PDB entry 4UQ6 | electron microscopy, 12.80 A resolution (very low resolution: no residue pairs are listed; an interface is given only as per-side residue counts) | chains A and B of the 4 polymer chains in the assembly

== Chain A (and B) ==
Protein: Glutamate receptor 2
From: Rattus norvegicus
Notes: chain B of this document is another copy of the same molecule, construct and numbering; everything in this record applies to it too
UniProtKB: P19491 (GRIA2_RAT); the construct lacks a stretch of the UniProt sequence, so the offset changes along the chain: 7-385 = UniProt 22-400; 386-826 = UniProt 407-847
Chain sequence (826 residues; row label = number of the first residue in the row; a row labelled like 385A-385F holds insertion residues (385A, then the next letters in order)):
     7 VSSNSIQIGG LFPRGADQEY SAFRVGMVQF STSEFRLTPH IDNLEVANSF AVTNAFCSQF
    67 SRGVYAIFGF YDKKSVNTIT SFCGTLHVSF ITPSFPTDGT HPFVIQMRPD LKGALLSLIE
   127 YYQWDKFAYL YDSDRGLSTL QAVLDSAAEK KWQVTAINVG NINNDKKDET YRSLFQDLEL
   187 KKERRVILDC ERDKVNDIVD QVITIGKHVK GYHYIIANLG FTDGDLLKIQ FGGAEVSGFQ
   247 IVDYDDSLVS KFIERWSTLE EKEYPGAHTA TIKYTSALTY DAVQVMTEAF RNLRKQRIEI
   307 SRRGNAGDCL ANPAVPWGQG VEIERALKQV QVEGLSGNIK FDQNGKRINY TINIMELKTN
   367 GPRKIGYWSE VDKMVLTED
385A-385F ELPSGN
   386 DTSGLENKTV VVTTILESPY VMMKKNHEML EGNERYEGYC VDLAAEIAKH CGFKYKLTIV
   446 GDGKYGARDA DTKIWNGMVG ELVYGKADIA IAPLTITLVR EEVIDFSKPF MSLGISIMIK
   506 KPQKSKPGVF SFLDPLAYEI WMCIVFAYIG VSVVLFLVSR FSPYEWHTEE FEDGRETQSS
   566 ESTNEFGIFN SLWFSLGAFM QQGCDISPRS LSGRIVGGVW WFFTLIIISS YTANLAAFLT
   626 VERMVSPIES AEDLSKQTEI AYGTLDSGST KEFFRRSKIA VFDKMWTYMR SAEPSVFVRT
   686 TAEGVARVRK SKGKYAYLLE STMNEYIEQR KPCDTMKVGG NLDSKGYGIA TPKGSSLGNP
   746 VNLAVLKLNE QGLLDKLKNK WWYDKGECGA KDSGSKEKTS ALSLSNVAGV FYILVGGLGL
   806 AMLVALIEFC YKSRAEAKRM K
Not modelled in the structure: 7-9, 385, 385A-385F, 386-392, 507-631, 774-826 (chain B: 7-9, 385A-385F, 386-392, 507-631, 774-826)
Differences from the reference sequence: conflict Glu241 (Asn256 in P19491), Leu382 (Val397 in P19491), Glu384 (Leu399 in P19491), Asp385 (Thr400 in P19491); variant Asn744 (Thr765 in P19491), Asn754 (Ser775 in P19491), Leu758 (Val779 in P19491)
Curated features (UniProtKB/Swiss-Prot):
  - binding site (L-glutamate): Pro478, Thr480, Arg485, Ser654, Thr655, Glu705
  - site: Arg453 (Interaction with the cone snail toxin Con-ikot-ikot), Ile633 (Crucial to convey clamshell closure to channel opening), Arg660 (Interaction with the cone snail toxin Con-ikot-ikot), Lys752 (Interaction with the cone snail toxin Con-ikot-ikot)
  - modified residue (Phosphoserine): Ser662, Ser696
  - lipidation (S-palmitoyl cysteine): Cys589, Cys815
  - glycosylation (N-linked (GlcNAc...) asparagine): Asn355, Asn385F, Asn392
Cystine bridges: Cys63-Cys315, Cys718-Cys773
Residues lining bound ligands: glutamic acid (GLU): Tyr450, Pro478, Leu479, Thr480, Arg485, Leu650, Ser652, Gly653, Ser654, Thr655, Leu704, Glu705, Met708, Tyr732
From the paper describing this entry:
  - conformationally variable residues (domain motion): Lys505, Glu634, Gly771

== How chain A and chain B interact ==
At this resolution (13 A) residue pairs are not listed: 34 residues of chain A and 33 of chain B lie at the interface.

== In short ==
Chain A and chain B form an interface of 34 and 33 residues respectively. Ligands of chain A: glutamic acid.
UniProt lists 6 L-glutamate-binding residues on chain A. The paper reports conformational variability at
Lys505(A), Glu634(A) and Gly771(A).
Both chains are Glutamate receptor 2 (Rattus norvegicus). Entry 4UQ6 (Electron density map of GluA2em in
complex with LY451646 and glutamate) was determined by electron microscopy together with 4UQJ, 4UQK and 4UQQ
from the same study.
